6SZK - chains SSS and MMM of the 4 polymer chains in the assembly; structure by X-ray diffraction, 1.20 A resolution.

== Chain SSS ==
Name: Hydrogenase-2 small chain
Source organism: Escherichia coli (strain K12)
Notes: EC 1.12.99.6
Reference sequence: P69741 (MBHT_ECOLI); residues -1 to 290 here correspond to UniProt positions 39-330 (UniProt number = residue number + 40)
Sequence (298 residues; row label = number of the first residue in the row; numbers below 1 keep their minus sign (Met-1 is residue -1)):
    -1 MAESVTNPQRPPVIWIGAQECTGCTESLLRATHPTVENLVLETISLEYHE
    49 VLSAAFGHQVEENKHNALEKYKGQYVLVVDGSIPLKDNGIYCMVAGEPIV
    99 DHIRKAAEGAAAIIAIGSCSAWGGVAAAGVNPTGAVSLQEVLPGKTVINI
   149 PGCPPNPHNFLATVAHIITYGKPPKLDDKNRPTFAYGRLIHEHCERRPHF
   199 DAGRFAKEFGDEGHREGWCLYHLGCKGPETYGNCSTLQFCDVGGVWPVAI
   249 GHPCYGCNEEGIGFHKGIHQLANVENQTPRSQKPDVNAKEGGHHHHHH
Not modelled in the structure: -1 to 5, 274-296
Sequence notes: expression tag (291-296)
Swiss-Prot annotation at these positions:
  - binding site ([4Fe-4S] cluster): Cys19, Cys22, Cys117, Cys151, His189, Cys192, Cys217, Cys223
  - binding site ([3Fe-4S] cluster): Cys232, Cys252, Cys255

== Chain MMM ==
Name: Hydrogenase-2 large chain
Source organism: Escherichia coli 908519
Reference sequence: V0V766 (V0V766_ECOLX); numbering as in UniProt (aligned over 1-567)
Sequence (567 residues; each row starts with the number of its first residue):
     1 MSQRITIDPVTRIEGHLRIDCEIENGVVSKAWASGTMWRGMEEIVKNRDP
    51 RDAWMIVQRICGVCTTTHALSSVRAAESALNIDVPVNAQYIRNIILAAHT
   101 THDHIVHFYQLSALDWVDITSALQADPTKASEMLKGVSTWHLNSPEEFTK
   151 VQNKIKDLVASGQLGIFANGYWGHPAMKLPPEVNLIAVAHYLQALECQRD
   201 ANRVVALLGGKTPHIQNLAVGGVANPINLDGLGVLNLERLMYIKSFIDKL
   251 SDFVEQVYKVDTAVIAAFYPEWLTRGKGAVNYLSVPEFPTDSKNGSFLFP
   301 GGYIENADLSSYRPITSHSDEYLIKGIQESAKHSWYKDEAPQAPWEGTTI
   351 PAYDGWSDDGKYSWVKSPTFYGKTVEVGPLANMLVKLAAGRESTQNKLNE
   401 IVAIYQKLTGNTLEVAQLHSTLGRIIGRTVHCCELQDILQNQYSALITNI
   451 GKGDHTTFVKPNIPATGEFKGVGFLEAPKGMLSHWMVIKDGIISNYQAVV
   501 PSTWNSGPRNFNDDVGPYEQSLVGTPVADPNKPLEVVRTIHSFDPCMACA
   551 VHVVDADGNEVVSVKVL
Not modelled in the structure: 1, 553-567
Sequence notes: engineered mutation Lys479 (Arg in V0V766)

== Chain SSS / chain MMM interface ==
Pairs across the interface (32; chain SSS residue first):
  Thr30(SSS) - Tyr242(MMM)
  Thr30(SSS) - Ser245(MMM)
  His31(SSS) - Glu238(MMM)  salt bridge
  His31(SSS) - Met241(MMM)
  His31(SSS) - Tyr242(MMM)
  His31(SSS) - Ser245(MMM)
  Pro32(SSS) - Met241(MMM)
  His156(SSS) - Glu238(MMM)
  Ala160(SSS) - Leu237(MMM)
  Ala160(SSS) - Glu238(MMM)
  Ala160(SSS) - Met241(MMM)  hydrophobic
  Ala163(SSS) - Leu237(MMM)
  Ala163(SSS) - Met241(MMM)  hydrophobic
  His164(SSS) - Leu237(MMM)
  Thr167(SSS) - Ile447(MMM)
  Tyr168(SSS) - Leu229(MMM)  hydrophobic
  Tyr168(SSS) - Ile447(MMM)  hydrogen bond (side chain-backbone)
  Tyr168(SSS) - Gly451(MMM)
  Pro172(SSS) - Asp230(MMM)
  Lys173(SSS) - Asp230(MMM)  hydrogen bond (backbone-side chain)
  Thr181(SSS) - Asp230(MMM)  hydrogen bond (side chain-backbone)
  Phe182(SSS) - Leu229(MMM)
  Phe182(SSS) - Asp230(MMM)  hydrogen bond (backbone-backbone)
  Phe182(SSS) - Gly231(MMM)
  Phe182(SSS) - Leu232(MMM)
  Ala183(SSS) - Leu232(MMM)
  Gly230(SSS) - Leu232(MMM)
  Asn231(SSS) - Leu232(MMM)
  Thr234(SSS) - Leu232(MMM)
  Leu235(SSS) - Glu238(MMM)
  Leu235(SSS) - Arg239(MMM)
  Asp239(SSS) - Tyr242(MMM)  hydrogen bond (backbone-side chain)
Other interface residues (no listed pair), chain SSS (23 interface residues in all): Leu159, Gly185, Arg186, His191
Other interface residues (no listed pair), chain MMM (14 interface residues in all): Asn236, Ile450

== Summary ==
The interface between chain SSS and chain MMM involves 23 residues on one side and 14 on the other; the
contacts include 5 hydrogen bonds and 1 salt bridge. Among the polar pairs are His31(SSS)-Glu238(MMM),
Tyr168(SSS)-Ile447(MMM) and Lys173(SSS)-Asp230(MMM).
Here chain SSS is Hydrogenase-2 small chain (Escherichia coli (strain K12)) and chain MMM is Hydrogenase-2
large chain (Escherichia coli 908519). Entry 6SZK (Hydrogenase-2 variant R479K - hydrogen reduced form treated
with CO) was determined by X-ray diffraction.
